PDB entry 8WUI | electron microscopy, 3.40 A resolution | chains A and D of the 4 polymer chains in the assembly

# Chain A (and D)
Molecule: Potassium channel SKOR
Source organism: Arabidopsis thaliana
Notes: chain D of this document is another copy of the same molecule, construct and numbering; everything in this record applies to it too
UniProtKB: Q9M8S6 (SKOR_ARATH); residues 1-828 here = UniProt positions 1-828
Sequence (838 residues; row label = number of the first residue in the row; numbers below 1 keep their minus sign (Met-9 is residue -9)):
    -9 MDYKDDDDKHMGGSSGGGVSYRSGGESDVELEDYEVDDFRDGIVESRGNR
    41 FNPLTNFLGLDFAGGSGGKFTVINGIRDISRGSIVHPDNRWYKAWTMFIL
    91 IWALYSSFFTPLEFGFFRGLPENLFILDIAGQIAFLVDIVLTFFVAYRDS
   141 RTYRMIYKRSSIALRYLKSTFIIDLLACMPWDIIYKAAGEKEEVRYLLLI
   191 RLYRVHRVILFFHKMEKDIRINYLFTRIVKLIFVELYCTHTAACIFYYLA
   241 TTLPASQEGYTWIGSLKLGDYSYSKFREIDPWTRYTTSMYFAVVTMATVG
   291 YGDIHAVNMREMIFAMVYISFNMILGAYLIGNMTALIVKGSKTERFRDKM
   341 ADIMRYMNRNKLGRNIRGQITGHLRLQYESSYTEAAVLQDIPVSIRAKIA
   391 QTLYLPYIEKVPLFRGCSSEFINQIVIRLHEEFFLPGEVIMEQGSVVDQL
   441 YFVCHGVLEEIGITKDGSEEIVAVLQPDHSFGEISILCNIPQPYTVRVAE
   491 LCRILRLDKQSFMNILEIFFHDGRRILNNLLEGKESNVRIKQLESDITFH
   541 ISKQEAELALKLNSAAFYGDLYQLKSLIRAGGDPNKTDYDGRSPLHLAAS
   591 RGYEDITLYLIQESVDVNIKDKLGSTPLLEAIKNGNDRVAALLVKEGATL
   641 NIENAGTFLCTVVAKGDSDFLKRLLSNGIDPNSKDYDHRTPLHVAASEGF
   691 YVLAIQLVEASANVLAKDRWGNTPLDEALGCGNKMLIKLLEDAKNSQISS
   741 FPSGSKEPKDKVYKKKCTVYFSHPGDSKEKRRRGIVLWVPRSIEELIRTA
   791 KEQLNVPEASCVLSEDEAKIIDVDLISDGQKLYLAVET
Disordered / not traced: -9 to 72, 453-461, 546-828 (chain D: -9 to 72, 454-457, 526-828)
Sequence notes: initiating methionine (-9); expression tag (-8 to 0); engineered mutation Pro271 (Leu in Q9M8S6), Asn312 (Asp in Q9M8S6)
Swiss-Prot annotation at these positions:
  - binding site (a nucleoside 3',5'-cyclic phosphate): Leu403 to Gly523
Ligand contacts:
  - 1,2-diacyl-sn-glycero-3-phosphocholine (PC1), molecule 1: Phe98, Phe99, Leu102, Phe106, Phe107, Leu114, Pro271, Trp272, Arg274, Tyr275
  - 1,2-diacyl-sn-glycero-3-phosphocholine (PC1), molecule 2: Phe104, Tyr186, Leu189, Ile235, Tyr238, Leu239, Thr242, Arg300
  - 1,2-diacyl-sn-glycero-3-phosphocholine (PC1), molecule 3: Ile222, Glu225, Leu226, Thr229, Trp272, Tyr275, Thr276, Met279, Val283, Met286
  - 1,2-diacyl-sn-glycero-3-phosphocholine (PC1), molecule 4: Thr231, Leu239, Met299, Arg300, Ile303, Phe304, Val307, Tyr308, Phe311
  - 1,2-diacyl-sn-glycero-3-phosphocholine (PC1), molecule 5: Ile303, Met306, Val307, Ser310, Met313

# Chain A / chain D interface
Residue-residue contacts (74; chain A residue first):
  Leu258(A) - Ala296(D)
  Leu258(A) - Val297(D)
  Leu258(A) - Met302(D)  hydrophobic
  Gly259(A) - Gly249(D)
  Gly259(A) - Ser255(D)
  Gly259(A) - Val297(D)
  Asp260(A) - Gly249(D)  hydrogen bond (backbone-backbone)
  Asp260(A) - Tyr250(D)
  Tyr261(A) - Tyr250(D)  hydrophobic
  Tyr263(A) - Met302(D)
  Trp272(A) - Met299(D)
  Thr276(A) - Met299(D)
  Thr276(A) - Met302(D)
  Thr276(A) - Ile303(D)
  Thr277(A) - Met302(D)
  Met279(A) - Met306(D)
  Tyr280(A) - His295(D)
  Tyr280(A) - Ala296(D)  hydrogen bond (side chain-backbone)
  Tyr280(A) - Met302(D)  hydrophobic
  Tyr280(A) - Ala305(D)  hydrophobic
  Tyr280(A) - Met306(D)  hydrogen bond (backbone-side chain)
  Val283(A) - Met306(D)  hydrophobic
  Val283(A) - Ile309(D)
  Val284(A) - Ile309(D)  hydrophobic
  Met286(A) - Met313(D)  hydrophobic
  Ala287(A) - Thr288(D)
  Ala287(A) - Ile309(D)  hydrophobic
  Ala287(A) - Met313(D)  hydrophobic
  Thr288(A) - Thr288(D)
  Val289(A) - Thr285(D)
  Val289(A) - Thr288(D)
  Val289(A) - Val289(D)
  Val289(A) - Gly290(D)
  Gly290(A) - Gly290(D)
  Tyr291(A) - Phe281(D)
  Tyr291(A) - Thr285(D)  hydrogen bond
  Tyr291(A) - Gly290(D)
  Tyr291(A) - Tyr291(D)
  Tyr291(A) - Gly292(D)
  Tyr291(A) - Ile309(D)
  Asp293(A) - His295(D)  salt bridge
  Asp293(A) - Ala296(D)
  Leu319(A) - Met313(D)
  Leu319(A) - Ala317(D)  hydrophobic
  Ile320(A) - Ala317(D)  hydrophobic
  Ile320(A) - Ile320(D)  hydrophobic
  Thr324(A) - Gly321(D)
  Thr324(A) - Thr324(D)
  Ile327(A) - Tyr318(D)  hydrophobic
  Ile327(A) - Ala325(D)  hydrophobic
  Ser331(A) - Lys329(D)  hydrogen bond
  Glu334(A) - Lys329(D)  salt bridge
  Phe336(A) - Lys207(D)
  Arg337(A) - Glu206(D)  salt bridge
  Arg337(A) - Tyr213(D)  hydrogen bond
  Asp342(A) - Glu374(D)
  Asp342(A) - Val377(D)
  Ile343(A) - Leu378(D)  hydrophobic
  Ile343(A) - Ile381(D)  hydrophobic
  Met344(A) - Ile209(D)  hydrophobic
  Arg345(A) - Glu374(D)  salt bridge
  Tyr346(A) - Glu374(D)  hydrogen bond (side chain-backbone)
  Tyr346(A) - Leu378(D)  hydrophobic
  Ile356(A) - Lys388(D)
  Ile356(A) - Thr392(D)
  Gln359(A) - Ile385(D)
  Ile360(A) - Ile381(D)  hydrophobic
  Ile360(A) - Ile385(D)  hydrophobic
  Leu364(A) - Asp380(D)
  Leu364(A) - Ile381(D)  hydrophobic
  Leu364(A) - Pro382(D)
  Val429(A) - Ser384(D)  hydrogen bond (backbone-side chain)
  Ile430(A) - Ser384(D)
  Glu432(A) - Ser384(D)  hydrogen bond
Also at the interface, not in a pair above, chain A (49 interface residues in all): Ile222, Glu225, Thr273, Gly316, Met323, Val328, Asp338, Met347, Arg349, Leu352
Also at the interface, not in a pair above, chain D (50 interface residues in all): Ile294, Ser310, Ile314, Asn322, Ser370, Tyr372, Ala375, Ile389, Leu393

# Overview
The interface between chain A and chain D involves 49 residues on one side and 50 on the other; the contacts
include 9 hydrogen bonds and 4 salt bridges. Among the polar pairs are Asp293(A)-His295(D),
Glu334(A)-Lys329(D) and Arg337(A)-Glu206(D).
Chain A and chain D are both Potassium channel SKOR (Arabidopsis thaliana); the structure, SKOR D312N L271P
double mutation, was determined by electron microscopy (same publication as 8WTZ).
